8HJ0 - chains A and N of the 5 polymer chains in the assembly; structure by electron microscopy, 3.12 A resolution.

[Chain A]
Molecule: Guanine nucleotide-binding protein G(s) subunit alpha isoforms short
From: Homo sapiens
UniProtKB: P63092 (GNAS2_HUMAN); aligned in 2 segments with insertions or deletions, so no single offset holds: 5-195 ~ UniProt 5-64; 204-371 ~ UniProt 204-381
Amino-acid sequence (249 residues; row label = number of the first residue in the row; note: 131 numbers in that range are skipped by the numbering (no residue carries them; nothing is unmodelled there)):
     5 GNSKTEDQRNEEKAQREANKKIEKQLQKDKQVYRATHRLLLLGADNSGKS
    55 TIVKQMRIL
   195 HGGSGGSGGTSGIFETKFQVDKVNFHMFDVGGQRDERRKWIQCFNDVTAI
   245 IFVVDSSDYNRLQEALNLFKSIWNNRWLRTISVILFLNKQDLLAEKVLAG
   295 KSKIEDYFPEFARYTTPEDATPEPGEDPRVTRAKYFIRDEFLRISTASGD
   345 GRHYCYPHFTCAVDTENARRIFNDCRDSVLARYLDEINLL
Not modelled in the structure: 5-8, 195-200
Sequence notes: engineered mutation Asp49 (Gly in P63092), Asn50 (Glu in P63092), Asp249 (Ala in P63092), Asp252 (Ser in P63092), Ala362 (Ile372 in P63092), Ile365 (Val375 in P63092); linker (196-203); expression tag (372-384)

[Chain N]
Molecule: Nb35
From: Homo sapiens
Amino-acid sequence (149 residues; numbered -22 to 126; the number before each row is that of its first residue; numbers below 1 keep their minus sign (Met-22 is residue -22)):
   -22 MKYLLPTAAAGLLLLAAQPAMAMQVQLQESGGGLVQPGGSLRLSCAASGF
    28 TFSNYKMNWVRQAPGKGLEWVSDISQSGASISYTGSVKGRFTISRDNAKN
    78 TLYLQMNSLKPEDTAVYYCARCPAPFTRDCFDVTSTTYAYRGQGTQVTV
Not modelled in the structure: -22 to 0
Disulfide bonds: Cys22-Cys96, Cys99-Cys107

[Interface between chain A and chain N]
Contacting residue pairs (24; chain A residue first):
  Arg228(A) - Thr114(N)
  Asp229(A) - Ser112(N)
  Glu230(A) - Thr111(N)
  Glu230(A) - Thr114(N)
  Glu230(A) - Tyr115(N)
  Arg231(A) - Phe108(N)
  Arg232(A) - Pro100(N)
  Arg232(A) - Phe108(N)
  Arg232(A) - Tyr115(N)
  Asn254(A) - Glu46(N)
  Arg255(A) - Glu46(N)
  Gln257(A) - Trp47(N)
  Gln257(A) - Thr61(N)
  Glu258(A) - Glu46(N)
  Asn261(A) - Trp47(N)
  Ser265(A) - Asp106(N)
  Ser265(A) - Cys107(N)
  Ser265(A) - Phe108(N)
  Asn268(A) - Arg105(N)
  Asn268(A) - Asp106(N)
  Asn269(A) - Asp106(N)
  Tyr301(A) - Gly62(N)
  Pro303(A) - Gly62(N)
  Pro303(A) - Lys65(N)
Also at the interface, not in a pair above, chain A (19 interface residues in all): Leu262, Lys264, Arg270, Asp300
Also at the interface, not in a pair above, chain N (19 interface residues in all): Lys33, Asp50, Tyr60, Ser63, Thr113

[In short]
Chain A and chain N each contribute 19 residues to their interface.
Here chain A is Guanine nucleotide-binding protein G(s) subunit alpha isoforms short and chain N is Nb35, both
from Homo sapiens. Entry 8HJ0 (GPR21(m5) and G15 complex) was determined by electron microscopy, deposited
together with 8HJ1, 8HIX and 8HJ2.
